3KN7 - chain A; structure by X-ray diffraction, 1.71 A resolution.

[Chain A]
Molecule: Iron-utilization periplasmic protein
From: Haemophilus influenzae
UniProt: P35755 (FBPA_HAEIN); residues 1-309 here correspond to UniProt positions 24-332 (UniProt number = residue number + 23)
Amino-acid sequence (309 residues; numbered 1 to 309; the number before each row is that of its first residue):
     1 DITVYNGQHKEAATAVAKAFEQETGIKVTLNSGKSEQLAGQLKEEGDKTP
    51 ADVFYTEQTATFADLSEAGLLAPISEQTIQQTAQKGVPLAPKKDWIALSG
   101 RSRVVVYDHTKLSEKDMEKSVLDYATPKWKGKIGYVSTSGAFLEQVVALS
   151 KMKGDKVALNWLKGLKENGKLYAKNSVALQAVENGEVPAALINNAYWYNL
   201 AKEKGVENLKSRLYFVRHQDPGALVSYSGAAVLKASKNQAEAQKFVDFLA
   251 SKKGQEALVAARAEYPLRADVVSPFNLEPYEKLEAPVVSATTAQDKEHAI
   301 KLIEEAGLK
Not modelled in the structure: 309
Differences from the reference sequence: engineered mutation Ala195 (Tyr218 in P35755)
Swiss-Prot annotation at these positions:
  - binding site (Fe cation): His9, Glu57, Tyr196
Metal / ion sites: Fe ion: Tyr196 (together with phosphate ion)
From the paper describing this entry:
  - Fe ion coordination: Tyr196
  - mutagenesis - Y196A, Y196E, Y196F, Y196H, Y196I: decreased binding to Fe ion

[Overview]
From UniProt: 3 Fe cation-binding residues. From the paper: Y196A, Y196E and Y196F, among others, reduce
binding to Fe ion; Fe ion coordination by Tyr196; 5 substitutions were tested in all.
Chain A is Iron-utilization periplasmic protein (Haemophilus influenzae); the structure, Crystal Structure of
Haemophilus influenzae Y195A mutant Holo Ferric ion-Binding Protein A, was determined by X-ray diffraction
(same publication as 3KN8, 3OD7 and 3ODB).
